Entry 1XW7 (X-ray diffraction, 2.30 A resolution); this record covers chains A and B.

[Chain A]
Protein: Insulin
UniProt: P01308 (INS_HUMAN); residues 1-21 here correspond to UniProt positions 90-110 (UniProt number = residue number + 89)
Chain sequence (21 residues; numbered 1 to 21; the number before each row is that of its first residue):
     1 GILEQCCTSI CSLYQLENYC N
Sequence notes: engineered mutation L3 (Val92 in P01308)
Disulfides: C6-C11
Small-molecule neighbours: phenol (IPH): C6, S9, I10, C11, L16

[Chain B]
Protein: Insulin
UniProt: P01308 (INS_HUMAN); residues 1-30 here correspond to UniProt positions 25-54 (UniProt number = residue number + 24)
Chain sequence (30 residues; numbered 1 to 30; the number before each row is that of its first residue):
     1 FVNQHLCGSH LVEALYLVCG ERGFFYTPKT
Metal / ion sites: Zn2+: H10 (together with chloride ion)
Small-molecule neighbours: phenol (IPH): H5, L6, C7, H10, L11, A14

[Chain A / chain B interface]
Residue-residue contacts (27; chain A residue first):
  G1(A) with K29(B), hydrogen bond (backbone-backbone); T30(B), hydrogen bond (backbone-backbone)
  I2(A) with L11(B); L15(B), hydrophobic; Y26(B), hydrophobic
  L3(A) with Q4(B); L11(B), hydrophobic; Y26(B); P28(B), hydrophobic
  E4(A) with K29(B); T30(B)
  C6(A) with L11(B), hydrophobic
  C7(A) with C7(B), disulfide; L11(B), hydrophobic
  L13(A) with V18(B), hydrophobic
  L16(A) with L11(B), hydrophobic; A14(B), hydrophobic; L15(B)
  E17(A) with V18(B); R22(B), salt bridge
  Y19(A) with L15(B), hydrophobic; F24(B)
  C20(A) with C19(B), disulfide
  N21(A) with R22(B); G23(B), hydrogen bond (backbone-backbone); F24(B), hydrogen bond (side chain-backbone); F25(B)
Also at the interface, not in a pair above, chain B (16 interface residues in all): G8
Cross-chain cystine bridges: C7(A)-C7(B), C20(A)-C19(B)

[In short]
Chain A and chain B form an interface of 12 and 16 residues respectively; the contacts include 2 disulfide
bonds, 4 hydrogen bonds and 1 salt bridge. Polar contacts include E17(A)-R22(B), N21(A)-F24(B) and
G1(A)-K29(B). Phenol is bound between chain A and chain B.
Chain A is Insulin and chain B is Insulin; the structure, Diabetes-Associated Mutations in Human Insulin:
Crystal Structure and Photo-Cross-Linking Studies of A-Chain Variant Insulin Wakayama, was determined by X-ray
diffraction.
